PDB entry 5G0R | X-ray diffraction, 1.25 A resolution | chains B and E of the 6 polymer chains in the assembly

== Chain B (and E) ==
Protein: Methyl-coenzyme M reductase I subunit beta
From: Methanothermobacter marburgensis
Notes: EC 2.8.4.1; chain E of this document is another copy of the same molecule, construct and numbering; everything in this record applies to it too
Reference sequence: P11560 (MCRB_METTM); residue numbers follow UniProt; this construct covers 1-443
Sequence (443 residues; row label = number of the first residue in the row):
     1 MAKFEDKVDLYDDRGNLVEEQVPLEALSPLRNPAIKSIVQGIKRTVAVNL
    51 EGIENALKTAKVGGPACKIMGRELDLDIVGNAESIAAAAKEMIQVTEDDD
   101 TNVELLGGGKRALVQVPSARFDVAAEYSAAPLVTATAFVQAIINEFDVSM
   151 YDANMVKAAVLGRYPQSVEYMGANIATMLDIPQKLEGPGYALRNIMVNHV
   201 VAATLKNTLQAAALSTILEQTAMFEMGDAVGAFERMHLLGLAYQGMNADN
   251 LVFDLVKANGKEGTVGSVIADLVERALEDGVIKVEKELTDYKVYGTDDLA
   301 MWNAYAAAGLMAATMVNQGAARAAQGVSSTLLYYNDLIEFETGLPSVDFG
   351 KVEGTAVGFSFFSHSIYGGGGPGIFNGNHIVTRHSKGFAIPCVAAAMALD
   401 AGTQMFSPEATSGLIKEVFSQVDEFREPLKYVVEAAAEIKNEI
Unresolved in the structure: 1
Swiss-Prot annotation at these positions:
  - binding site (coenzyme M): Tyr367
  - binding site (coenzyme B): Gly369
Metal / ion sites: Mg2+ site 1 near Asp271 (its only coordinating residue here); Mg2+ site 2 near Asn441 (its only coordinating residue here)
Ligand contacts:
  - factor 430 (F43): Ser365, Ile366, Tyr367
  - Coenzyme B (TP7): Phe361, Phe362, Tyr367, Gly368, Gly369, His379, Ile380, Val381

== How chain B and chain E interact ==
Contacting residue pairs - 87 pairs, chain B then chain E:
  Pro29(B) - Val123(E)
  Leu30(B) - Arg120(E)
  Arg31(B) - Val95(E)
  Arg31(B) - Thr96(E)
  Lys36(B) - Asp122(E)
  Val39(B) - Val123(E)
  Gln40(B) - Asp122(E)  hydrogen bond (side chain-backbone)
  Lys43(B) - Ala124(E)  hydrogen bond (side chain-backbone)
  Lys43(B) - Ala125(E)  hydrogen bond (side chain-backbone)
  Met92(B) - Val230(E)
  Met92(B) - Gly231(E)
  Val95(B) - Leu30(E)  hydrophobic
  Val95(B) - Arg31(E)
  Thr96(B) - Arg31(E)
  Arg120(B) - Leu30(E)
  Asp122(B) - Lys36(E)
  Asp122(B) - Gln40(E)  hydrogen bond (backbone-side chain)
  Val123(B) - Pro29(E)
  Val123(B) - Lys36(E)
  Val123(B) - Val39(E)
  Val123(B) - Thr221(E)
  Ala124(B) - Lys43(E)  hydrogen bond (backbone-side chain)
  Ala124(B) - Glu225(E)
  Ala125(B) - Lys43(E)  hydrogen bond (backbone-side chain)
  Ala125(B) - Glu126(E)
  Ala125(B) - Tyr127(E)
  Ala125(B) - Ala191(E)  hydrophobic
  Ala125(B) - Glu225(E)  hydrogen bond (backbone-side chain)
  Glu126(B) - Ala125(E)
  Glu126(B) - Glu126(E)
  Glu126(B) - Leu185(E)
  Glu126(B) - Pro188(E)
  Glu126(B) - Gly189(E)  hydrogen bond (side chain-backbone)
  Glu126(B) - Glu225(E)  hydrogen bond (backbone-side chain)
  Tyr127(B) - Ala125(E)
  Ser128(B) - Pro188(E)
  Ser128(B) - Gly189(E)
  Ala129(B) - Glu225(E)
  Leu132(B) - Pro188(E)
  Leu132(B) - Met226(E)
  Val133(B) - Phe224(E)
  Val133(B) - Val230(E)  hydrophobic
  Thr136(B) - Gly227(E)
  Thr136(B) - Val230(E)
  Gln140(B) - Val230(E)  hydrogen bond (side chain-backbone)
  Gln140(B) - Gly231(E)
  Gln140(B) - Ala232(E)  hydrogen bond (side chain-backbone)
  Gln140(B) - Phe233(E)
  Tyr164(B) - Gly187(E)
  Tyr164(B) - Pro188(E)
  Tyr170(B) - Pro188(E)
  Gln183(B) - Gln183(E)
  Gln183(B) - Leu185(E)  hydrogen bond (side chain-backbone)
  Gln183(B) - Gly187(E)
  Gln183(B) - Pro188(E)
  Leu185(B) - Glu126(E)
  Leu185(B) - Pro182(E)  hydrophobic
  Leu185(B) - Gln183(E)  hydrogen bond (backbone-side chain)
  Glu186(B) - Gln183(E)
  Gly187(B) - Tyr164(E)
  Gly187(B) - Gln183(E)
  Pro188(B) - Glu126(E)
  Pro188(B) - Ser128(E)
  Pro188(B) - Leu132(E)
  Pro188(B) - Tyr164(E)
  Pro188(B) - Tyr170(E)
  Pro188(B) - Ile181(E)  hydrophobic
  Pro188(B) - Gln183(E)
  Gly189(B) - Glu126(E)  hydrogen bond (backbone-side chain)
  Gly189(B) - Ser128(E)
  Ala191(B) - Ala125(E)  hydrophobic
  Thr221(B) - Val123(E)
  Phe224(B) - Val133(E)
  Glu225(B) - Ala124(E)
  Glu225(B) - Ala125(E)  hydrogen bond (side chain-backbone)
  Glu225(B) - Glu126(E)  hydrogen bond (side chain-backbone)
  Glu225(B) - Ala129(E)
  Glu225(B) - Leu132(E)
  Met226(B) - Leu132(E)
  Gly227(B) - Thr136(E)
  Val230(B) - Met92(E)
  Val230(B) - Thr136(E)
  Val230(B) - Gln140(E)  hydrogen bond (backbone-side chain)
  Gly231(B) - Met92(E)
  Gly231(B) - Gln140(E)
  Ala232(B) - Gln140(E)  hydrogen bond (backbone-side chain)
  Phe233(B) - Gln140(E)
Other interface residues (no listed pair), chain B (47 interface residues in all): Ile35, Phe121, Ile181, Pro182, Tyr190, Leu192
Other interface residues (no listed pair), chain E (47 interface residues in all): Ile35, Phe121, Glu186, Tyr190, Leu192

== In short ==
Chain B and chain E each contribute 47 residues to their interface, with 18 hydrogen bonds. Polar pairs
include Gln40(B)-Asp122(E), Lys43(B)-Ala124(E) and Lys43(B)-Ala125(E). Ligands of chain B: Coenzyme B and
factor 430.
Chain B and chain E are both Methyl-coenzyme M reductase I subunit beta (Methanothermobacter marburgensis);
the structure, Methyl-coenzyme M reductase I from methanothermobacter marburgensis exposed to
3-nitrooxypropanol, was determined by X-ray diffraction.
